Entry 7YOV (electron microscopy, 3.25 A resolution); this record covers chains C and E of the 5 polymer chains in the assembly.

Chain C (and E):
Protein: NDV P protein
Source organism: Avian orthoavulavirus 1
Notes: chain E of this document is another copy of the same molecule, construct and numbering; everything in this record applies to it too
UniProtKB: A0A0S2UXI9 (A0A0S2UXI9_9MONO); numbering as in UniProt (aligned over 1-399)
Amino-acid sequence (399 residues; numbered 1 to 399; the number before each row is that of its first residue):
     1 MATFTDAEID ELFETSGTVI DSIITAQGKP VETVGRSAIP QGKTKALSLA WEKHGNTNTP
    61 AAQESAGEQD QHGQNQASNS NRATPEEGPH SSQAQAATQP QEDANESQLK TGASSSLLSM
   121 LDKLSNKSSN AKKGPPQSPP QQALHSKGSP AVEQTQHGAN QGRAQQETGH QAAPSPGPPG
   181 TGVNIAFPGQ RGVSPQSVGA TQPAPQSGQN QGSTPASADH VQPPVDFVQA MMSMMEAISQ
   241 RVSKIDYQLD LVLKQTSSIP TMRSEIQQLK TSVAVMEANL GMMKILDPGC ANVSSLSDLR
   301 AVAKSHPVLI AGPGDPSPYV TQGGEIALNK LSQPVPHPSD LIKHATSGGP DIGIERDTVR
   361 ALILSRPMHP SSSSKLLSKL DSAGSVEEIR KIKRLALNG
Unresolved in the structure: 1-235, 307-399 (chain E: 1-235, 344-349)

Interface between chain C and chain E:
Contacting residue pairs (4):
  Leu-286(C) with Ala-311(E)
  Asp-287(C) with Ala-311(E); Gly-312(E), hydrogen bond (side chain-backbone)
  Pro-288(C) with Ala-311(E)
Also at the interface, not in a pair above, chain C (4 interface residues in all): Met-283
Also at the interface, not in a pair above, chain E (4 interface residues in all): Leu-309, Ile-310

In short:
The chain C/chain E interface involves 4 residues from each chain; the contacts include 1 hydrogen bond. The
hydrogen-bonded pair is Asp-287(C)/Gly-312(E).
Both chains are NDV P protein (Avian orthoavulavirus 1). Entry 7YOV (Cryo-EM structure of RNA polymerase in
complex with P protein tetramer of Newcastle disease virus) was determined by electron microscopy (same
publication as 7YOT and 7YOU).
